PDB entry 8PTJ | electron microscopy, 2.86 A resolution | chains C and D of the 5 polymer chains in the assembly

# Chain C
Molecule: RNA-dependent RNA polymerase
From: Tilapia lake virus
UniProt: A0A7G3S745 (A0A7G3S745_9VIRU); residues 1-457 here = UniProt positions 1-457
Amino-acid sequence (478 residues; numbered 1 to 478; the number before each row is that of its first residue):
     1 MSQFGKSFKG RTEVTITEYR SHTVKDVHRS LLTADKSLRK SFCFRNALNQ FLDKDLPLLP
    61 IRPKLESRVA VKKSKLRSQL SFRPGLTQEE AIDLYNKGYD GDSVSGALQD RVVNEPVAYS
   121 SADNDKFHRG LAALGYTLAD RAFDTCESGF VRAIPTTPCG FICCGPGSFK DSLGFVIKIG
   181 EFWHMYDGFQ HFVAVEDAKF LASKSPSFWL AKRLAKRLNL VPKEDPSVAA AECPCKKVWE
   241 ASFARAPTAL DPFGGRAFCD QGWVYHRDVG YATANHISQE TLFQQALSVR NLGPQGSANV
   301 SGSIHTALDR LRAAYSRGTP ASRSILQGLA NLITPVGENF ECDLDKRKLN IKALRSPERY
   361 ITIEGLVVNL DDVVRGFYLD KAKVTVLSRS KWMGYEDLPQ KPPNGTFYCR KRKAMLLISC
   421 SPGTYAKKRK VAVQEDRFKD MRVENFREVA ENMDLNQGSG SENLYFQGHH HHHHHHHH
Not modelled in the structure: 1, 25-28, 140-380, 421-478
Sequence notes: conflict Lys391 (Arg in A0A7G3S745); expression tag (458-478)

# Chain D
Molecule: 3' vRNA end - vRNA loop
Sequence (40 nucleotides; numbered -22 to 17; the number before each row is that of its first residue; numbers below 1 keep their minus sign (G-22 is residue -22)):
   -22 GCAAAUCUUU CUCACGUCCU GACUUGUGAG UAAAAUUUGG
Not modelled in the structure: -22 to 11

# Interface between chain C and chain D
Pairs across the interface - 11 pairs, chain C then chain D:
  Asp35(C) - G16(D)  hydrogen bond to the base
  Lys36(C) - G16(D)  hydrogen bond to the base
  Arg39(C) - U14(D)  salt bridge to the phosphate
  Arg39(C) - U15(D)  hydrogen bond to the sugar
  Arg39(C) - G16(D)  hydrogen bond to the sugar
  Lys40(C) - A12(D)  salt bridge to the phosphate
  Lys40(C) - U13(D)  salt bridge to the phosphate
  Lys40(C) - U14(D)  hydrogen bond to the base
  Ser41(C) - U14(D)  base contact
  Ser41(C) - U15(D)  hydrogen bond to the base
  Phe42(C) - U15(D)  stacking on the base
Other interface residues (no listed pair), chain C (7 interface residues in all): Leu32

# Overview
Chain C and chain D form an interface of 7 and 5 residues respectively, with 6 hydrogen bonds, 3 salt bridges
and 1 aromatic stacking contact. Polar contacts include Asp35(C)-G16(D), Lys36(C)-G16(D) and Lys40(C)-U14(D).
Here chain C is RNA-dependent RNA polymerase (Tilapia lake virus) and chain D is 3' vRNA end - vRNA loop.
Entry 8PTJ (Tilapia Lake Virus polymerase in vRNA pre-initiation state mode B (close core | partial replicase
conformation)) was determined by electron microscopy together with 8PSN, 8PSO, 8PSQ, 8PSS, 8PSU, 8PSX and 6
further entries from the same study.
